2IE6 - chain A; structure by X-ray diffraction, 1.83 A resolution.

[Chain A]
Molecule: Annexin A5
Organism: Rattus norvegicus
Reference sequence: P14668 (ANXA5_RAT); residues 2-319 here correspond to UniProt positions 1-318 (UniProt number = residue number - 1)
Amino-acid sequence (318 residues; row label = number of the first residue in the row):
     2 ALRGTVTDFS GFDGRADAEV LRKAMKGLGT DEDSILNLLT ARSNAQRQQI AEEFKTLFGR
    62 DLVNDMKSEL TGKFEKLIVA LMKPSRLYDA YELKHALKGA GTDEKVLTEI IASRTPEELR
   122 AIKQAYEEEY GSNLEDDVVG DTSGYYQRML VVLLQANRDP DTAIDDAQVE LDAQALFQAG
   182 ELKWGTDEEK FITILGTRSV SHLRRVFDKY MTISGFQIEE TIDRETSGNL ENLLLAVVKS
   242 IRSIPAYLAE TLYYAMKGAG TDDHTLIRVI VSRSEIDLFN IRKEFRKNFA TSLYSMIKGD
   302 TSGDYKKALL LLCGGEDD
Curated features (UniProtKB/Swiss-Prot):
  - motif: L313, G316, D319 ([IL]-x-C-x-x-[DE] motif)
Metal / ion sites: Ca2+ site 1: M26, G28, G30, E70; Ca2+ site 2: T31, E33; Ca2+ site 3: K68, L71; Ca2+ site 4: G181, K184, G186, E226 (together with sulfate ion); Ca2+ site 5: D224, T227, E232; Ca2+ site 6: M257, G259, G261, D301
Small-molecule neighbours: xenon (XE): T187, F192, E226, T227, L235
From the paper describing this entry:
  - binding site for xenon: F192, E226, T227, L235

[Summary]
Chain A binds xenon. M26, G28, G30 and E70 coordinate Ca2+ site 1. T31 and E33 coordinate Ca2+ site 2. The
paper reports a binding site for xenon at F192, E226 and T227 among others.
Chain A is Annexin A5 (Rattus norvegicus); the structure, Annexin V under 2.0 MPa pressure of xenon, was
determined by X-ray diffraction, deposited together with 2ICQ, 2IBA, 2IC0 and 2IE7.
